PDB entry 1EVG | X-ray diffraction, 2.00 A resolution | chain A

# Chain A
Molecule: Thymidylate synthase
Source organism: Escherichia coli
Notes: EC 2.1.1.45
UniProtKB: P0A884 (TYSY_ECOLI); residues 1-264 here = UniProt positions 1-264
Sequence (264 residues; each row starts with the number of its first residue):
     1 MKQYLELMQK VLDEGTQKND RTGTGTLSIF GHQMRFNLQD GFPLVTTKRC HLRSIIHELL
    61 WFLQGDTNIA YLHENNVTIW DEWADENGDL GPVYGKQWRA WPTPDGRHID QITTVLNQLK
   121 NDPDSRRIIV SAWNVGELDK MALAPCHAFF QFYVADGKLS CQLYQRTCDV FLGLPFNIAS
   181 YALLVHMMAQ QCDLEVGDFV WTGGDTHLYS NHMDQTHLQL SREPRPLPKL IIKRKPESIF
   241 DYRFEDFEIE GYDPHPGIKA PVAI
Differences from the reference sequence: modified residue (1, 50, 192); engineered mutation Thr167 (Ser in P0A884)
Modified positions: Met1 (n-carboxymethionine; CXM); Cys50 (s,s-(2-hydroxyethyl)thiocysteine; CME); Cys192 (s,s-(2-hydroxyethyl)thiocysteine; CME)
UniProt features mapped onto this chain:
  - active site: Cys146 (Nucleophile)
  - binding site (dUMP): Arg21, Arg126, Arg127, Arg166, Cys168, Asp169, Asn177, His207 to Tyr209
  - binding site ((6R)-5,10-methylene-5,6,7,8-tetrahydrofolate): His51, Asp169, Ala263
  - mutagenesis: Cys50 (C50Y: Shows 0.2% of wild-type catalytic activity, but substrate affinity is not affected), Arg126 (R126E: Shows 2000-fold decrease in catalytic activity and 600-fold decrease in affinity for dUMP), Asn177 (N177A: Shows 200-fold decrease in catalytic activity, 20-fold decrease in affinity for dUMP, and 10-fold decrease in affinity for mTHF)

# Overview
UniProt lists active-site residue Cys146, 10 dUMP-binding residues, 3
(6R)-5,10-methylene-5,6,7,8-tetrahydrofolate-binding residues and 3 mutagenesis sites.
Chain A is Thymidylate synthase (Escherichia coli); the structure, Crystal structure analysis of CYS167 mutant
of escherichia coli with unmodified catalytic cysteine, was determined by X-ray diffraction (same publication
as 1EV5, 1EV8 and 1EVF).
